PDB entry 4TUZ | X-ray diffraction, 1.90 A resolution | chains B and G of the 4 polymer chains in the assembly

# Chain B
Name: Estrogen receptor
Organism: Homo sapiens
UniProtKB: P03372 (ESR1_HUMAN); residues 302-552 here = UniProt positions 302-552
Sequence (255 residues; numbered 298 to 552; the number before each row is that of its first residue):
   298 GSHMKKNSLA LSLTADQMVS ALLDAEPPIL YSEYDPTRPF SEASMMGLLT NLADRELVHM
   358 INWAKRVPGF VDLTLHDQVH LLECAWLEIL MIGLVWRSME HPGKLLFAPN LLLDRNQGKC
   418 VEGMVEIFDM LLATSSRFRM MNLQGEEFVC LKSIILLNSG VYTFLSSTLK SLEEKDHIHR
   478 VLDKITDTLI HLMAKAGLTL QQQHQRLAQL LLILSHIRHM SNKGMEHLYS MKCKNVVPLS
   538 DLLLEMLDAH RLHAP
Disordered / not traced: 298-304, 463, 550-552
Differences from the reference sequence: expression tag (298-301); engineered mutation S537 (Tyr in P03372)
Modified positions: C381 (S-hydroxycysteine; CSO); C417 (S-hydroxycysteine; CSO); C530 (S-hydroxycysteine; CSO)
Small-molecule neighbours: alpha-zearalenol (36J; (3S,7R,11E)-7,14,16-trihydroxy-3-methyl-3,4,5,6,7,8,9,10-octahydro-1H-2-benzoxacyclotetradecin-1-one): M343, L346, T347, L349, A350, E353, L387, M388, L391, R394, F404, M421, I424, F425, L428, G521, H524, L525, M528

# Chain G
Name: Nuclear receptor coactivator 1
Notes: EC 2.3.1.48
Sequence (13 residues; row label = number of the first residue in the row):
   686 RHKILHRLLQ EGS
Disordered / not traced: 686-687, 697-698

# Chain B / chain G interface
Pairs across the interface (20; chain B residue first):
  I358(B) with L690(G), hydrophobic; L693(G), hydrophobic; L694(G), hydrophobic
  K362(B) with L693(G), hydrogen bond (side chain-backbone); L694(G); E696(G)
  L372(B) with H691(G); L694(G), hydrophobic; Q695(G)
  Q375(B) with L694(G)
  V376(B) with L690(G); L694(G), hydrophobic
  L379(B) with L690(G), hydrophobic; L694(G), hydrophobic
  E380(B) with L690(G)
  D538(B) with I689(G)
  L539(B) with I689(G)
  E542(B) with K688(G); I689(G), hydrogen bond (side chain-backbone)
  M543(B) with L690(G), hydrophobic
Other interface residues (no listed pair), chain B (12 interface residues in all): F367

# Overview
12 residues of chain B and 8 residues of chain G are in contact, with 2 hydrogen bonds. Polar pairs include
K362(B)-L693(G) and E542(B)-I689(G). Ligands of chain B: alpha-zearalenol.
Here chain B is Estrogen receptor (Homo sapiens) and chain G is Nuclear receptor coactivator 1. Entry 4TUZ
(Crystal structure of hERa-LBD (Y537S) in complex with alpha-zearalenol) was determined by X-ray diffraction,
deposited together with 4TV1.
